PDB entry 9HVM | electron microscopy, 8.10 A resolution (very low resolution: no residue pairs are listed; an interface is given only as per-side residue counts) | chains M and O of the 16 polymer chains in the assembly

Chain M (and O):
Name: Ribulose bisphosphate carboxylase large chain
Source organism: Chlamydomonas reinhardtii
Notes: EC 4.1.1.39; chain O of this document is another copy of the same molecule, construct and numbering; everything in this record applies to it too
Reference sequence: P00877 (RBL_CHLRE); numbering as in UniProt (aligned over 7-475)
Sequence (469 residues; numbered 7 to 475; the number before each row is that of its first residue):
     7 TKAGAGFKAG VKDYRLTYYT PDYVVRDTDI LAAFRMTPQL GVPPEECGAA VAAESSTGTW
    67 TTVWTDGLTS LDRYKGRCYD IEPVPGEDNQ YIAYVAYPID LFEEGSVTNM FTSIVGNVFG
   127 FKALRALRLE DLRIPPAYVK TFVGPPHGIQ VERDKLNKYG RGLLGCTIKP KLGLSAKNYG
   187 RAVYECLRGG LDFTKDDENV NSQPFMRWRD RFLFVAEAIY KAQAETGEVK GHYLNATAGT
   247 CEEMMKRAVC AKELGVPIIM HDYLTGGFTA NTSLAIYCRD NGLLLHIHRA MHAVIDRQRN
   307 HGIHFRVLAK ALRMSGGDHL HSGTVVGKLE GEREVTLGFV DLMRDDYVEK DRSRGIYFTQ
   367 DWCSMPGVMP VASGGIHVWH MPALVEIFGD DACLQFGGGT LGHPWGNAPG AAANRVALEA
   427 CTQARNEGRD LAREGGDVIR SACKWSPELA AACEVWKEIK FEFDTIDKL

Chain M / chain O interface:
At this resolution (8 A) residue pairs are not listed: 110 residues of chain M and 106 of chain O lie at the interface.

Summary:
110 residues of chain M and 106 residues of chain O are in contact.
Chain M and chain O are both Ribulose bisphosphate carboxylase large chain (Chlamydomonas reinhardtii); the
structure, In-cell Structure of Pyrenoid Rubisco, was determined by electron microscopy.
